6WFH - chain A; structure by X-ray diffraction, 1.84 A resolution.

# Chain A
Name: Methylmalonyl-CoA epimerase
Organism: Streptomyces coelicolor
UniProtKB: Q9L2C2 (Q9L2C2_STRCO); numbering as in UniProt (aligned over 1-146)
Chain sequence (146 residues; row label = number of the first residue in the row):
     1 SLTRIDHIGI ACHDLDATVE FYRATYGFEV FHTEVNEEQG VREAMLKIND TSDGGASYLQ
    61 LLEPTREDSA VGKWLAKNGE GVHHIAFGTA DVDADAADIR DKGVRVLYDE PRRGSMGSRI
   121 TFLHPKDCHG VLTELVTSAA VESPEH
Unresolved in the structure: 140-146
Construct notes: engineered mutation Ser-1 (Met in Q9L2C2)
Metal / ion sites: Co2+: His-7, Gln-60, His-84, Glu-134 (together with V0V)
Ligand contacts: V0V ((3S,5R,9R,19E)-1-[(2R,3S,4R,5R)-5-(6-amino-9H-purin-9-yl)-4-hydroxy-3-(phosphonooxy)tetrahydrofuran-2-yl]-3,5,9,19-tetrahydroxy-8,8,20-trimethyl-10,14-dioxo-2,4,6-trioxa-18-thia-11,15-diaza-3,5-diphosphahenicos-19-en-21-oic acid 3,5-dioxide (non-preferred name)): His-7, Asn-36, Gln-39, Val-41, Glu-43, Gln-60, Ala-70, Val-71, Lys-73, Trp-74, Lys-77, His-83, His-84, Leu-107, Tyr-108, Gly-114, Ser-115, Ser-118, Ile-120, Phe-122, His-124, Pro-125, Lys-126, Gly-130, Leu-132, Glu-134

# In short
Bound to chain A: compound V0V. His-7, Gln-60, His-84 and Glu-134 coordinate Co2+.
Chain A is Methylmalonyl-CoA epimerase (Streptomyces coelicolor); the structure, Streptomyces coelicolor
methylmalonyl-CoA epimerase substrate complex, was determined by X-ray diffraction together with 6WF6, 6WF7
and 6WFI from the same study.
